PDB entry 8R2R | X-ray diffraction, 2.47 A resolution | chains A and B

[Chain A (and B)]
Protein: Probable fatty-acid-CoA ligase FadD5 (Fatty-acid-CoA synthetase) (Fatty-acid-CoA synthase)
Organism: Mycobacterium tuberculosis H37Rv
Notes: chain B of this document is another copy of the same molecule, construct and numbering; everything in this record applies to it too
UniProtKB: O07411 (O07411_MYCTU); numbering as in UniProt (aligned over 1-456)
Chain sequence (472 residues; numbered -15 to 456; the number before each row is that of its first residue; numbers below 1 keep their minus sign (Met-15 is residue -15)):
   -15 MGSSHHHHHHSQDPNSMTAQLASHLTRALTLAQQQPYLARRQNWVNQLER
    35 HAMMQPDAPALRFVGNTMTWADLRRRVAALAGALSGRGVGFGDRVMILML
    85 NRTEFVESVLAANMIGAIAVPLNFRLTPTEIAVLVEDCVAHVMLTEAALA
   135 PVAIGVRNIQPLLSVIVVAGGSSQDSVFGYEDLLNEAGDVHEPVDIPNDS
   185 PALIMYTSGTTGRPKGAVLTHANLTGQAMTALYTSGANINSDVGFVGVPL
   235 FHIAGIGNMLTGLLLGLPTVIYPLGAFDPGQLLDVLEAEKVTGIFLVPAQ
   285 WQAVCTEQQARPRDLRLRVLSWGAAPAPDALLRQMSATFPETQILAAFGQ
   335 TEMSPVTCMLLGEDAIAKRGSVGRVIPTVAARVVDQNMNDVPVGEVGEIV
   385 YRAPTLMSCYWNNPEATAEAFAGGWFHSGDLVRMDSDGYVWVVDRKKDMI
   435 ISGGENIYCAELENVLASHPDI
Disordered / not traced: -15 to 20, 171-175, 436-456 (chain B: -15 to 20, 172-174, 437-456)
Sequence notes: initiating methionine (-15); expression tag (-14 to 0)
Reported in the primary citation:
  - specificity-determining residues: Ile240 (proposed by the authors, not directly observed)

[How chain A and chain B interact]
Pairs across the interface - 71 pairs, chain A then chain B:
  Tyr21(A) with Thr362(B), hydrogen bond (side chain-backbone); Arg386(B); Ala387(B), hydrophobic; Pro388(B)
  Arg24(A) with Pro388(B); Leu390(B), hydrogen bond (side chain-backbone); Met391(B), hydrogen bond (side chain-backbone); Ser392(B); Phe405(B)
  Arg25(A) with Pro388(B)
  Gln26(A) with Pro388(B)
  Arg34(A) with Val359(B), hydrogen bond (side chain-backbone); Ile360(B), hydrogen bond (side chain-backbone); Pro361(B), hydrogen bond (side chain-backbone); Val363(B), hydrogen bond (side chain-backbone); Ala364(B)
  His35(A) with Pro361(B)
  Met37(A) with Ala364(B), hydrophobic
  Met38(A) with Val359(B), hydrophobic; Ala365(B), hydrogen bond (side chain-backbone)
  Met213(A) with Met213(B), hydrophobic; Leu216(B), hydrophobic
  Leu216(A) with Met213(B), hydrophobic; Leu216(B); Tyr217(B), hydrophobic
  Tyr217(A) with Leu216(B), hydrophobic; Ala221(B); Ile223(B), hydrophobic; Leu249(B), hydrophobic
  Ala221(A) with Tyr217(B)
  Asn222(A) with Leu345(B); Glu347(B), hydrogen bond
  Ile223(A) with Tyr217(B); Arg358(B)
  Asn224(A) with Leu345(B); Asp348(B), hydrogen bond; Arg358(B), hydrogen bond
  Leu248(A) with Pro361(B); Thr362(B)
  Leu249(A) with Tyr217(B), hydrophobic; Pro361(B)
  Leu345(A) with Asn222(B); Asn224(B)
  Glu347(A) with Asn222(B); Asn224(B), hydrogen bond
  Asp348(A) with Asn224(B), hydrogen bond
  Arg358(A) with Gln39(B); Asn224(B), hydrogen bond
  Val359(A) with Arg34(B)
  Ile360(A) with Arg34(B), hydrogen bond (backbone-side chain)
  Pro361(A) with Tyr21(B); Arg34(B), hydrogen bond (backbone-side chain); His35(B); Ile223(B), hydrophobic; Leu248(B); Leu249(B)
  Thr362(A) with Tyr21(B); Leu248(B)
  Val363(A) with Tyr21(B); Arg34(B), hydrogen bond (backbone-side chain)
  Ala365(A) with Met38(B), hydrogen bond (backbone-side chain)
  Arg386(A) with Leu22(B)
  Ala387(A) with Arg24(B), hydrogen bond (backbone-side chain)
  Pro388(A) with Tyr21(B); Arg24(B); Arg25(B)
  Leu390(A) with Arg24(B)
  Met391(A) with Arg24(B), hydrogen bond (backbone-side chain)
  Ser392(A) with Arg24(B)
  Phe405(A) with Arg24(B)
  Trp409(A) with Met37(B), hydrophobic
Interface residues without a listed pair, chain A (41 interface residues in all): Leu22, Gln39, Thr209, Gly250, Ala364, Tyr423
Interface residues without a listed pair, chain B (42 interface residues in all): Gln26, Thr209, Thr218, Gly250, Trp409, Tyr423

[Overview]
41 residues of chain A face 42 of chain B across their interface; the contacts include 20 hydrogen bonds.
Polar contacts include Tyr21(A)-Thr362(B), Arg24(A)-Leu390(B) and Arg24(A)-Met391(B). From the paper: the
specificity determinant Ile240(A).
Chain A and chain B are both Probable fatty-acid-CoA ligase FadD5 (Fatty-acid-CoA synthetase) (Fatty-acid-CoA
synthase) (Mycobacterium tuberculosis H37Rv); the structure, N-terminal domain of the Mycobacterium
tuberculosis fatty acyl CoA synthetase, FadD5, was determined by X-ray diffraction (same publication as 8R2Q).
